7JG6 - chains B and E of the 20 polymer chains in the assembly; structure by electron microscopy, 3.70 A resolution.

[Chain B]
Name: ATP synthase subunit alpha
Source organism: Mycolicibacterium smegmatis
Notes: EC 7.1.2.2
Reference sequence: A0A0D6IV93 (A0A0D6IV93_MYCSM); residues 1-548 here = UniProt positions 1-548
Chain sequence (548 residues; each row starts with the number of its first residue):
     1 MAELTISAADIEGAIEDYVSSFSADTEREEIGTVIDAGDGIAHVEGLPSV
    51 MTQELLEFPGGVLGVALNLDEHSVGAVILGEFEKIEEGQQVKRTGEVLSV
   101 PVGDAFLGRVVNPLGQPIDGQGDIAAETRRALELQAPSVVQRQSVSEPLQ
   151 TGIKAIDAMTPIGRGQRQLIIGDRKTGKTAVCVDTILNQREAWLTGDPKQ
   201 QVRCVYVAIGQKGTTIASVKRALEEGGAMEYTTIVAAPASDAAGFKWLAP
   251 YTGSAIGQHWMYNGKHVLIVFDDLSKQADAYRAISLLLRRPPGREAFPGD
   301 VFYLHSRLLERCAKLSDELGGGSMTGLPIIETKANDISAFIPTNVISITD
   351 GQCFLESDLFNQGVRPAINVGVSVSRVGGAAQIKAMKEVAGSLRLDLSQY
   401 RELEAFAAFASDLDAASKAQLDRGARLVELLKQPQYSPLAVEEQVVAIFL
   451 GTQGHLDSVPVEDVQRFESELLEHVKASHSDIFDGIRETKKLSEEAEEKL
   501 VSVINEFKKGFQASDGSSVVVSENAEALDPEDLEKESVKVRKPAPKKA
Not modelled in the structure: 1-10, 23-27, 517-526, 546-548

[Chain E]
Name: ATP synthase subunit beta
Source organism: Mycolicibacterium smegmatis
Notes: EC 7.1.2.2
Reference sequence: A0A0D6IU77 (A0A0D6IU77_MYCSM); residue numbers follow UniProt; this construct covers 1-475
Chain sequence (475 residues; numbered 1 to 475; the number before each row is that of its first residue):
     1 MTATAEKTAGRVVRITGPVVDVEFPRGSVPELFNALHAEITFGALAKTLT
    51 LEVAQHLGDSLVRCISMQPTDGLVRGVEVTDTGASISVPVGDGVKGHVFN
   101 ALGDCLDDPGYGKDFEHWSIHRKPPAFSDLEPRTEMLETGLKVVDLLTPY
   151 VRGGKIALFGGAGVGKTVLIQEMINRIARNFGGTSVFAGVGERTREGNDL
   201 WVELADANVLKDTALVFGQMDEPPGTRMRVALSALTMAEFFRDEQGQDVL
   251 LFIDNIFRFTQAGSEVSTLLGRMPSAVGYQPTLADEMGELQERITSTRGR
   301 SITSMQAVYVPADDYTDPAPATTFAHLDATTELSRAVFSKGIFPAVDPLA
   351 SSSTILDPAIVGDEHYRVAQEVIRILQRYKDLQDIIAILGIDELSEEDKQ
   401 LVNRARRIERFLSQNMMAAEQFTGQPGSTVPLKETIEAFDKLTKGEFDHL
   451 PEQAFFLIGGLDDLAKKAESLGAKL
Not modelled in the structure: 1-7, 472-475

[Chain B / chain E interface]
Residue-residue contacts (14; chain B residue first):
  V50(B) - V74(E)
  M51(B) - L73(E)
  T52(B) - D71(E)
  T52(B) - G72(E)  hydrogen bond (backbone-backbone)
  T52(B) - L73(E)  hydrogen bond (backbone-backbone)
  N68(B) - I15(E)
  L69(B) - R14(E)
  L69(B) - I15(E)  hydrogen bond (backbone-backbone)
  E71(B) - V13(E)
  G299(B) - E265(E)
  G371(B) - S339(E)
  G379(B) - Q421(E)  hydrogen bond (backbone-backbone)
  G391(B) - F422(E)
  G391(B) - T423(E)
Interface residues without a listed pair, chain B (18 interface residues in all): P48, L67, D70, V139, S338, G378, S398, F409
Interface residues without a listed pair, chain E (18 interface residues in all): G17, R75, N198, A312, F338, G390

[In short]
The chain B/chain E interface involves 18 residues from each chain, with 4 hydrogen bonds. Backbone hydrogen
bonds pair T52(B)-G72(E), T52(B)-L73(E) and L69(B)-I15(E).
Here chain B is ATP synthase subunit alpha and chain E is ATP synthase subunit beta, both from
Mycolicibacterium smegmatis. Entry 7JG6 (Cryo-EM structure of bedaquiline-free Mycobacterium smegmatis ATP
synthase rotational state 2 (backbone model)) was determined by electron microscopy together with 7JG5, 7JG7,
7JG8, 7JG9, 7JGA, 7JGB and 7JGC from the same study.
